Entry 1AIG (X-ray diffraction, 2.60 A resolution); this record covers chains M and H of the 3 polymer chains in the assembly.

== Chain M ==
Protein: Photosynthetic reaction center (M subunit)
Source organism: Rhodobacter sphaeroides
UniProtKB: P02953 (RCEM_RHOSH); numbering as in UniProt (aligned over 1-307)
Amino-acid sequence (307 residues; row label = number of the first residue in the row):
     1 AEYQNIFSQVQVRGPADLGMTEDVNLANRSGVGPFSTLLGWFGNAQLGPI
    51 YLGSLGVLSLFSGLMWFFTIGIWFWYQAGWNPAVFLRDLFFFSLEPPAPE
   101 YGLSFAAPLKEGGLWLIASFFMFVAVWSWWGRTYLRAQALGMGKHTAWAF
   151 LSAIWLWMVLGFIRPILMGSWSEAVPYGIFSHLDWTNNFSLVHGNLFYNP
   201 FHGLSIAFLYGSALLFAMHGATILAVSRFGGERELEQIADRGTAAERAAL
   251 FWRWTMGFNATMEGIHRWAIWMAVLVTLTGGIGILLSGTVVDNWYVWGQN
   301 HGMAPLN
Not modelled in the structure: 1-2, 302-307
Metal / ion sites: bacteriochlorophyll a Mg site 1 near His182 (its only coordinating residue here); bacteriochlorophyll a Mg site 2 near His202 (its only coordinating residue here); Fe2+: His219, Glu234, His266 (shared with 2 residues of chain L)
Ligand contacts:
  - bacteriochlorophyll a (BCL), molecule 1: Ile50, Met122, Trp129, Trp157, Leu160, Val175, Ile179, His182, Leu183, Trp185, Thr186
  - bacteriochlorophyll a (BCL), molecule 2: Trp66, Met122, Val126, Phe150, Ala153, Ile154, Leu156, Trp157, Leu160, Trp185, Thr186, Asn187, Phe189, Ser190, Asn195, Leu196, Phe197, Phe201, His202, Ser205, Ile206, Leu209, Tyr210, Val276, Thr277, Gly280, Gly281, Ile284
  - bacteriochlorophyll a (BCL), molecule 3: Thr186, Phe197, Leu209, Tyr210
  - bacteriochlorophyll a (BCL), molecule 4: Phe197, His202, Gly203, Ile206, Ala207, Tyr210, Gly211, Leu214
  - bacteriopheophytin a (BPH), molecule 1: Ile50, Ser59, Leu60, Gly63, Leu64, Ala125, Val126, Trp129, Thr133, Thr146, Ala149, Phe150, Ser152, Ala153, Ala273, Val274, Thr277
  - bacteriopheophytin a (BPH), molecule 2: Tyr210, Ala213, Leu214, Ala217, Met218, Trp252, Thr255, Met256
  - ubiquinone-10 (U10): Leu214, Leu215, Met218, His219, Thr222, Ile223, Ala245, Ala248, Ala249, Trp252, Met256, Phe258, Asn259, Ala260, Thr261, Met262, Ile265, Trp268, Met272

== Chain H ==
Protein: Photosynthetic reaction center (H subunit)
Source organism: Rhodobacter sphaeroides
UniProtKB: P11846 (RCEH_RHOSH); numbering as in UniProt (aligned over 1-260)
Amino-acid sequence (260 residues; row label = number of the first residue in the row):
     1 MVGVTAFQNFDLASLAIYSFWIFLAGLIYYLQTENMREGYPLENEDGTPA
    51 ANQGPFPLPKPKTFILPHGRGTLTVPGPESEDRPIALARTAVSEGFPHAP
   101 TGDPMKDGVGPASWVARRDLPELDGHGHNKIKPMKAAAGFHVSAGKNPIG
   151 LPVRGCDLEIAGKVVDIWVDIPEQMARFLEVELKDGSTRLLPMQMVKVQS
   201 NRVHVNALSSDLFAGIPTIKSPTEVTLLEEDKICGYVAGGLMYAAPKRKS
   251 VVAAMLAEYA
Not modelled in the structure: 1-10, 259-260
Construct notes: conflict Gln8 (Gly in P11846)

== Interface between chain M and chain H ==
Residue-residue contacts (114; chain M residue first):
  Tyr3(M) - Met193(H)
  Tyr3(M) - Gln194(H)
  Tyr3(M) - Val196(H)
  Asn5(M) - Gln194(H)
  Gln9(M) - Val196(H)
  Gln9(M) - Lys197(H)
  Gln9(M) - Val198(H)  hydrogen bond (side chain-backbone)
  Val10(M) - Val142(H)  hydrophobic
  Val10(M) - Ala144(H)
  Val10(M) - Lys146(H)
  Val10(M) - Ala176(H)  hydrophobic
  Val10(M) - Met193(H)  hydrophobic
  Gln11(M) - Val142(H)
  Gln11(M) - Ser143(H)  hydrogen bond (backbone-backbone)
  Gln11(M) - Ala144(H)  hydrogen bond (backbone-backbone)
  Val12(M) - Phe140(H)  hydrophobic
  Val12(M) - His141(H)
  Val12(M) - Ser143(H)  hydrogen bond (backbone-side chain)
  Val12(M) - Val169(H)  hydrophobic
  Val12(M) - Gln174(H)
  Val12(M) - Met175(H)
  Arg13(M) - Gly139(H)
  Arg13(M) - Phe140(H)
  Arg13(M) - His141(H)  hydrogen bond (backbone-backbone)
  Arg13(M) - Ser143(H)
  Arg13(M) - Gln174(H)
  Gly14(M) - Gly139(H)
  Gly14(M) - Phe140(H)
  Gly14(M) - Gln174(H)  hydrogen bond (backbone-side chain)
  Pro15(M) - Ala138(H)
  Pro15(M) - Gly139(H)
  Pro15(M) - Phe140(H)
  Pro15(M) - Gln174(H)  hydrogen bond (backbone-side chain)
  Asp17(M) - Pro172(H)
  Asp17(M) - Gln174(H)
  Met20(M) - Gly125(H)
  Met20(M) - His126(H)
  Thr37(M) - Ser143(H)
  Thr37(M) - Ala144(H)
  Trp41(M) - Ala144(H)  hydrophobic
  Trp41(M) - Gly145(H)
  Asn44(M) - Glu173(H)
  Gln46(M) - Gln174(H)  hydrogen bond
  Pro200(M) - Ile17(H)  hydrophobic
  Phe201(M) - Ala16(H)
  Phe201(M) - Ile17(H)  hydrophobic
  Leu204(M) - Phe20(H)  hydrophobic
  Phe208(M) - Phe20(H)  hydrophobic
  Ser227(M) - Gln194(H)  hydrogen bond (backbone-side chain)
  Arg228(M) - Gln194(H)
  Arg228(M) - Met195(H)  hydrogen bond
  Arg228(M) - Cys234(H)  hydrogen bond (backbone-side chain)
  Arg228(M) - Leu241(H)
  Phe229(M) - Cys234(H)
  Phe229(M) - Ala238(H)  hydrophobic
  Glu232(M) - Arg177(H)  salt bridge
  Arg233(M) - Glu122(H)  salt bridge
  Arg233(M) - Ile131(H)
  Arg233(M) - Arg177(H)
  Arg233(M) - Leu227(H)
  Arg233(M) - Glu230(H)  salt bridge
  Glu236(M) - Arg117(H)
  Glu236(M) - Glu122(H)
  Glu236(M) - Leu227(H)
  Gln237(M) - Arg117(H)
  Ile238(M) - Glu38(H)
  Ile238(M) - Phe64(H)  hydrophobic
  Ile238(M) - Leu73(H)
  Ala239(M) - Leu73(H)
  Asp240(M) - Arg117(H)  hydrogen bond (backbone-side chain)
  Asp240(M) - Arg118(H)  hydrogen bond (side chain-backbone)
  Asp240(M) - Leu227(H)
  Arg241(M) - Glu38(H)  salt bridge
  Arg241(M) - Ser80(H)  hydrogen bond
  Arg241(M) - Val115(H)
  Arg241(M) - Arg117(H)
  Gly242(M) - Val115(H)
  Gly242(M) - Arg117(H)
  Gly242(M) - Asp231(H)
  Thr243(M) - Ser113(H)  hydrogen bond (side chain-backbone)
  Thr243(M) - Val115(H)
  Thr243(M) - Asp231(H)  hydrogen bond (backbone-side chain)
  Glu246(M) - Val115(H)
  Arg247(M) - Pro111(H)  hydrogen bond (side chain-backbone)
  Arg247(M) - Ser113(H)  hydrogen bond (side chain-backbone)
  Arg247(M) - Gly235(H)
  Arg253(M) - Tyr40(H)  hydrogen bond
  Arg253(M) - Leu42(H)
  Phe258(M) - Gln32(H)
  Asn259(M) - Gln32(H)
  Asn259(M) - Tyr40(H)
  Ala260(M) - Asn35(H)
  Thr261(M) - Asn35(H)  hydrogen bond (backbone-side chain)
  Glu263(M) - Lys62(H)  salt bridge
  Glu263(M) - Phe64(H)
  Gly264(M) - Asn35(H)
  Ile265(M) - Asn35(H)  hydrogen bond (backbone-side chain)
  Arg267(M) - Tyr30(H)  hydrogen bond
  Arg267(M) - Leu31(H)
  Arg267(M) - Glu34(H)  salt bridge
  Arg267(M) - Lys62(H)
  Trp268(M) - Leu31(H)  hydrophobic
  Trp268(M) - Asn35(H)
  Trp271(M) - Phe23(H)  hydrophobic
  Trp271(M) - Leu27(H)  hydrophobic
  Trp271(M) - Leu31(H)
  Leu275(M) - Phe23(H)  hydrophobic
  Thr279(M) - Phe20(H)
  Val290(M) - Leu12(H)  hydrophobic
  Val291(M) - Ala13(H)  hydrophobic
  Trp297(M) - Asp11(H)  hydrogen bond
  Trp297(M) - Ala13(H)
  Trp297(M) - Ser14(H)
  His301(M) - Ser14(H)
Interface residues without a listed pair, chain M (55 interface residues in all): Gly19, Phe35, Leu286, Trp294
Interface residues without a listed pair, chain H (71 interface residues in all): Trp21, Leu24, Ile28, Arg37, Leu66, Gly110, Ala112, Trp114, Lys130, Pro148, Ile167, Pro192

== Summary ==
55 residues of chain M face 71 of chain H across their interface, with 23 hydrogen bonds and 6 salt bridges.
Among the polar pairs are Glu232(M)-Arg177(H), Arg233(M)-Glu122(H) and Arg233(M)-Glu230(H). Bound to chain M:
4 copies of bacteriochlorophyll a, bacteriopheophytin a and ubiquinone-10.
Chain M is Photosynthetic reaction center (M subunit) and chain H is Photosynthetic reaction center (H
subunit), both from Rhodobacter sphaeroides; the structure, Photosynthetic reaction center from rhodobacter
sphaeroides in the d+qb-charge separated state, was determined by X-ray diffraction, deposited together with
1AIJ.
